Entry 7RE3 (electron microscopy, 3.33 A resolution); this record covers chains H and L of the 16 polymer chains in the assembly.

Chain H:
Molecule: Non-structural protein 8
From: Severe acute respiratory syndrome coronavirus 2
UniProtKB: P0DTD1 (R1AB_SARS2); residues 1-198 here correspond to UniProt positions 3943-4140 (UniProt number = residue number + 3942)
Amino-acid sequence (199 residues; numbered 0 to 198; the number before each row is that of its first residue; numbering starts at 0):
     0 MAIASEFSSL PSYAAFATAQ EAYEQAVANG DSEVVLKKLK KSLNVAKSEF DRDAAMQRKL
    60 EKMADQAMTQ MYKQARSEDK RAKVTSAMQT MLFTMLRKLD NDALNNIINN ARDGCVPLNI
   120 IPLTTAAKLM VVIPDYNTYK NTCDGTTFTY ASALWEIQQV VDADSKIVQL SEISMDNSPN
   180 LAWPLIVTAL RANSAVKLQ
Not modelled in the structure: 0-5, 192-198
Construct notes: initiating methionine (0)

Chain L:
Molecule: Helicase
From: Severe acute respiratory syndrome coronavirus 2
Notes: EC 3.6.4.12, 3.6.4.13
UniProtKB: P0DTD1 (R1AB_SARS2); residues 1-601 here correspond to UniProt positions 5325-5925 (UniProt number = residue number + 5324)
Amino-acid sequence (605 residues; numbered -3 to 601; the number before each row is that of its first residue; numbers below 1 keep their minus sign (Gly-3 is residue -3)):
    -3 GPHMAVGACV LCNSQTSLRC GACIRRPFLC CKCCYDHVIS TSHKLVLSVN PYVCNAPGCD
    57 VTDVTQLYLG GMSYYCKSHK PPISFPLCAN GQVFGLYKNT CVGSDNVTDF NAIATCDWTN
   117 AGDYILANTC TERLKLFAAE TLKATEETFK LSYGIATVRE VLSDRELHLS WEVGKPRPPL
   177 NRNYVFTGYR VTKNSKVQIG EYTFEKGDYG DAVVYRGTTT YKLNVGDYFV LTSHTVMPLS
   237 APTLVPQEHY VRITGLYPTL NISDEFSSNV ANYQKVGMQK YSTLQGPPGT GKSHFAIGLA
   297 LYYPSARIVY TACSHAAVDA LCEKALKYLP IDKCSRIIPA RARVECFDKF KVNSTLEQYV
   357 FCTVNALPET TADIVVFDEI SMATNYDLSV VNARLRAKHY VYIGDPAQLP APRTLLTKGT
   417 LEPEYFNSVC RLMKTIGPDM FLGTCRRCPA EIVDTVSALV YDNKLKAHKD KSAQCFKMFY
   477 KGVITHDVSS AINRPQIGVV REFLTRNPAW RKAVFISPYN SQNAVASKIL GLPTQTVDSS
   537 QGSEYDYVIF TQTTETAHSC NVNRFNVAIT RAKVGILCIM SDRDLYDKLQ FTSLEIPRRN
   597 VATLQ
Not modelled in the structure: -3 to 0, 591-601
Construct notes: expression tag (-3 to 0)
Bound ions: Zn2+ site 1: Cys5, Cys8, Cys26, Cys29; Zn2+ site 2: Cys16, Cys19, His33, His39; Zn2+ site 3: Cys50, Cys55, Cys72, His75; Mg2+: Ser289 (together with ADP)
Small-molecule neighbours:
  - ADP (adenosine-5'-diphosphate): Glu261, Phe262, Gly285, Thr286, Gly287, Lys288, Ser289, His290, Lys320, Arg442
  - aluminium fluoride (AF3): Gly282, Pro283, Pro284, Gly285, Thr286, Gly287, Lys288, Gln404, Arg443

Chain H / chain L interface:
Pairs across the interface (15; chain H residue first):
  Lys58(H) with Ile79(L)
  Leu59(H) with Ile79(L), hydrophobic; Ser80(L)
  Met62(H) with Leu65(L); Gly67(L); Ser80(L)
  Ala63(H) with Phe81(L), hydrophobic; Phe90(L)
  Met70(H) with Ser44(L), hydrogen bond; Val45(L), hydrophobic; Gly91(L); Leu92(L)
  Tyr71(H) with Leu92(L), hydrophobic
  Gln73(H) with Asn46(L), hydrogen bond
  Ala74(H) with Val45(L), hydrophobic
Other interface residues (no listed pair), chain H (13 interface residues in all): Met55, Gln65, Ala66, Met67, Gln69
Other interface residues (no listed pair), chain L (14 interface residues in all): Gly66, Met68, Tyr93

In short:
The interface between chain H and chain L involves 13 residues on one side and 14 on the other; the contacts
include 2 hydrogen bonds. Polar contacts include Met70(H)-Ser44(L) and Gln73(H)-Asn46(L). Bound to chain L:
ADP and aluminium fluoride.
Chain H is Non-structural protein 8 and chain L is Helicase, both from Severe acute respiratory syndrome
coronavirus 2; the structure, SARS-CoV-2 replication-transcription complex bound to nsp13 helicase -
nsp13(2)-RTC dimer, was determined by electron microscopy (same publication as 7RDX, 7RDY, 7RDZ, 7RE0, 7RE1
and 7RE2).
